PDB entry 8SN2 | electron microscopy, 3.60 A resolution | chains H and J of the 12 polymer chains in the assembly

# Chain H
Molecule: Histone H2B type 1-J
Organism: Homo sapiens
UniProtKB: P06899 (H2B1J_HUMAN); residues 0-123 here correspond to UniProt positions 1-124 (UniProt number = residue number + 1)
Chain sequence (128 residues; numbered -4 to 123; the number before each row is that of its first residue; numbers below 1 keep their minus sign (Gly-4 is residue -4)):
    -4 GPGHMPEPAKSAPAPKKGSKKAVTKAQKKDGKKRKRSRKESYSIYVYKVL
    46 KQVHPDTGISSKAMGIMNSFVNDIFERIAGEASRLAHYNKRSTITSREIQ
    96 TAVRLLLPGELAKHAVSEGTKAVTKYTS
Unresolved in the structure: -4 to 30
Sequence notes: expression tag (-4 to -1)
UniProt features mapped onto this chain:
  - modified residue: Pro1 (N-acetylproline), Glu2 (ADP-ribosyl glutamic acid), Lys5 (N6-(2-hydroxyisobutyryl)lysine), Ser6 (ADP-ribosylserine), Lys11 (N6-(beta-hydroxybutyryl)lysine), Lys12 (N6-(2-hydroxyisobutyryl)lysine), Ser14 (Phosphoserine), Lys15 (N6-acetyllysine), Lys16 (N6-(beta-hydroxybutyryl)lysine), Lys20 (N6-(2-hydroxyisobutyryl)lysine), Lys23 (N6-(2-hydroxyisobutyryl)lysine), Lys24 (N6-(2-hydroxyisobutyryl)lysine), Lys34 (N6-(2-hydroxyisobutyryl)lysine), Glu35 (PolyADP-ribosyl glutamic acid), Ser36 (Phosphoserine), Lys43 (N6-(2-hydroxyisobutyryl)lysine), Lys46 (N6-(2-hydroxyisobutyryl)lysine), Lys57 (N6,N6-dimethyllysine), Arg79 (Dimethylated arginine), Lys85 (N6,N6,N6-trimethyllysine) and 6 more in UniProt
  - glycosylation: Ser112 (O-linked (GlcNAc) serine)
  - cross-link (Glycyl lysine isopeptide (Lys-Gly)): Lys5 (interchain with G-Cter in SUMO2), Lys20 (interchain with G-Cter in SUMO2), Lys34 (interchain with G-Cter in ubiquitin), Lys120 (interchain with G-Cter in ubiquitin)

# Chain J
Molecule: 147-nt DNA strand
Sequence (147 nucleotides; row label = number of the first residue in the row; numbers below 1 keep their minus sign (DA-73 is residue -73)):
   -73 ATCGGATGTATATATCTGACACGTGCCTGGAGACTAGGGAGTAATCCCCT
   -23 TGGCGGTTAAAACGCGGGGGACAGCGCGTACGTGCGTTTAAGCGGTGCTA
    27 GAGCTGTCTACGACCAATTGAGCGGCCTCGGCACCGGGATTCTCGAT

# How chain H and chain J interact
Residue-residue contacts (12; chain H residue first):
  Ser32(H) - DC30(J)  phosphate contact
  Arg33(H) - DC-47(J)  hydrogen bond to the base
  Tyr42(H) - DA-53(J)  hydrogen bond to the phosphate
  Gly53(H) - DA-53(J)  phosphate contact
  Ile54(H) - DA-53(J)  phosphate contact
  Ser55(H) - DC-54(J)  phosphate contact
  Ser56(H) - DC-54(J)  hydrogen bond to the phosphate
  Arg86(H) - DA-34(J)  phosphate contact
  Arg86(H) - DG-33(J)  salt bridge to the phosphate
  Ser87(H) - DG-35(J)  phosphate contact
  Ser87(H) - DA-34(J)  hydrogen bond to the phosphate
  Thr88(H) - DA-34(J)  phosphate contact
Other interface residues (no listed pair), chain H (11 interface residues in all): Arg31
Other interface residues (no listed pair), chain J (8 interface residues in all): DT-46

# Overview
11 residues of chain H and 8 residues of chain J are in contact; the contacts include 4 hydrogen bonds and 1
salt bridge. Among the polar pairs are Arg33(H)-DC-47(J), Tyr42(H)-DA-53(J) and Ser56(H)-DC-54(J).
Here chain H is Histone H2B type 1-J (Homo sapiens) and chain J is a 147-nt DNA strand. Entry 8SN2 (Cryo-EM
structure of the human nucleosome core particle in complex with RNF168 and UbcH5c (UbcH5c chemically ...) was
determined by electron microscopy, deposited together with 8SMW, 8SMX, 8SMY, 8SMZ, 8SN0, 8SN1 and 3 further
entries.
